8SJ7 - chains A and B; structure by X-ray diffraction, 2.09 A resolution.

# Chain A
Name: Fem-3 mRNA-binding factor 2
From: Caenorhabditis elegans
Reference sequence: Q09312 (FBF2_CAEEL); residues 164-632 here = UniProt positions 164-632
Amino-acid sequence (470 residues; row label = number of the first residue in the row):
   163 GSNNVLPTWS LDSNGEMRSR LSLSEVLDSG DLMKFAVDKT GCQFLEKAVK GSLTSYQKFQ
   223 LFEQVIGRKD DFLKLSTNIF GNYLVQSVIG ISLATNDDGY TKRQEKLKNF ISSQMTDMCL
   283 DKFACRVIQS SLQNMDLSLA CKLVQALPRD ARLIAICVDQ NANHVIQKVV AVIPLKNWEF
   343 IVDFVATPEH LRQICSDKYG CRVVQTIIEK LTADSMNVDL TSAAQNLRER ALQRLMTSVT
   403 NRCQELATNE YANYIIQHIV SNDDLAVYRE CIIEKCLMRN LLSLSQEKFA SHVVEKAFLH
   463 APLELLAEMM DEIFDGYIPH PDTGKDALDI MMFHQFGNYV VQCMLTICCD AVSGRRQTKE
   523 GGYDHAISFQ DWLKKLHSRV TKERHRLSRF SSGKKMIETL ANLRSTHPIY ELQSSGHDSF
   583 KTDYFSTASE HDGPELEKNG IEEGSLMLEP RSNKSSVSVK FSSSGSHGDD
Unresolved in the structure: 163-167, 174-178, 570-606, 614-632
Construct notes: expression tag (163)
UniProt features mapped onto this chain:
  - site: Tyr479 (Interacts with lst-1)
  - mutagenesis: Arg288 (R288A: Reduces RNA binding affinity; R288F/Y: Broadens binding specificity at specific nucleotide positions in the RNA target ...), Cys363 (C363A: Increases binding affinity for 8 nt target RNA by comparison with 9 nt target; when associated with only Y-364, or with Y-364 and A- or S-367 ...), Arg364 (R364Y: Abolishes binding affinity for both 8 and 9 nt target RNAs ...), Gln367 (Q367A/S: Increases binding specificity for 8 nt RNA target when associated with A- or S-363 and Y-364), Leu444 (L444A: Does not affect binding to lst-1), Gln448 (Q448G: Slightly reduces binding to lst-1), His454 (H454A: Reduces binding affinity to 9 nt target RNA; H454Y/F/W/N/R: Switches nucleotide specificity at positions +2 and +3 in the RNA target), Tyr479 to Thr485 (Abrogates binding to lst-1), Tyr479 (Y479A: Reduces thermal stability and disrupts interaction with lst-1; Y479G/A/V/Q/F/R: Abrogates binding to lst-1), Ile480 (I480A: Does not affect binding to lst-1), Pro481 (P481A: Does not affect binding to lst-1), His482 (H482A: Does not affect binding to lst-1), 6 further mutagenesis entries in UniProt
Reported in the primary citation:
  - contacts within the chain: Leu444-Leu610 (hydrophobic contact), Tyr479-Leu610 (hydrophobic contact), His482-Leu610 (hydrophobic contact), Ile492-Leu610 (hydrophobic contact)
  - mutagenesis - L610A: abolished binding to FBF-2 RBD
  - mutagenesis - Y479A, L610A: decreased stability
  - mutagenesis - L610A: increased binding to LST-1 A and B
  - mutagenesis - E592A/D594A/E597A/E599A/E604A/E605A: decreased stability (citing earlier work)

# Chain B
Molecule: 9-nt RNA strand
Sequence (9 nucleotides; numbered 1 to 9; the number before each row is that of its first residue):
     1 CUGUGAAUG

# Chain A / chain B interface
Residue-residue contacts - 53 pairs, chain A then chain B:
  Cys204(A) - G9(B)  hydrogen bond to the base
  Glu208(A) - G9(B)  base contact
  Asn244(A) - U8(B)  hydrogen bond to the base
  Tyr245(A) - U8(B)  hydrogen bond to the base
  Tyr245(A) - G9(B)  stacking on the base
  Gln248(A) - U8(B)  hydrogen bond to the base
  Lys284(A) - A7(B)  sugar contact
  Lys284(A) - U8(B)  salt bridge to the phosphate
  Phe285(A) - U8(B)  base contact
  Cys287(A) - A7(B)  base contact
  Arg288(A) - A7(B)  hydrogen bond to the base
  Arg288(A) - U8(B)  base contact
  Gln291(A) - A7(B)  hydrogen bond to the base
  Gln322(A) - A7(B)  hydrogen bond to the phosphate
  Asn323(A) - A7(B)  hydrogen bond to the sugar
  Asn325(A) - A6(B)  base contact
  His326(A) - A6(B)  hydrogen bond to the sugar
  His326(A) - A7(B)  stacking on the base
  Gln329(A) - A6(B)  hydrogen bond to the base
  Lys360(A) - G5(B)  sugar contact
  Tyr361(A) - A6(B)  phosphate contact
  Tyr361(A) - A7(B)  hydrogen bond to the phosphate
  Cys363(A) - G5(B)  base contact
  Arg364(A) - G5(B)  sugar contact
  Arg364(A) - A6(B)  hydrogen bond to the base
  Gln367(A) - G5(B)  hydrogen bond to the base
  Glu412(A) - U4(B)  base contact
  Tyr413(A) - G5(B)  sugar contact
  Asn415(A) - U4(B)  hydrogen bond to the base
  Tyr416(A) - U4(B)  hydrogen bond to the base
  Tyr416(A) - G5(B)  stacking on the base
  Gln419(A) - U4(B)  hydrogen bond to the base
  Lys450(A) - G3(B)  hydrogen bond to the sugar
  Lys450(A) - U4(B)  salt bridge to the phosphate
  Phe451(A) - U4(B)  base contact
  Ser453(A) - G3(B)  hydrogen bond to the base
  His454(A) - G3(B)  hydrogen bond to the base
  His454(A) - U4(B)  stacking on the base
  Glu457(A) - G3(B)  hydrogen bond to the base
  Phe495(A) - C1(B)  hydrogen bond to the base
  His496(A) - C1(B)  base contact
  Gln497(A) - U2(B)  base contact
  Phe498(A) - G3(B)  sugar contact
  Asn500(A) - U2(B)  hydrogen bond to the base
  Tyr501(A) - U2(B)  hydrogen bond to the base
  Tyr501(A) - G3(B)  stacking on the base
  Gln504(A) - U2(B)  hydrogen bond to the base
  Phe552(A) - C1(B)  sugar contact
  Ser553(A) - C1(B)  hydrogen bond to the sugar
  Ser553(A) - U2(B)  hydrogen bond to the phosphate
  Ser554(A) - C1(B)  hydrogen bond to the base
  Ser554(A) - U2(B)  base contact
  Lys557(A) - U2(B)  hydrogen bond to the base
Also at the interface, not in a pair above, chain A (47 interface residues in all): Lys201, Gln205, Ile241, Thr368, Met494, Arg551

# Summary
The interface between chain A and chain B involves 47 residues on one side and 9 on the other, with 28
hydrogen bonds, 2 salt bridges and 5 aromatic stacking contacts. Polar contacts include Cys204(A)-G9(B),
Asn244(A)-U8(B) and Tyr245(A)-U8(B). The paper reports that Y479A, L610A and
E592A/D594A/E597A/E599A/E604A/E605A of chain A reduce stability; contacts within the chain involving
Leu444(A), Leu610(A) and Tyr479(A) among others.
Chain A is Fem-3 mRNA-binding factor 2 (Caenorhabditis elegans) and chain B is a 9-nt RNA strand; the
structure, Crystal structure of FBF-2 (RBD+CT) in complex with compact FBE RNA, was determined by X-ray
diffraction.
